Entry 7A13 (X-ray diffraction, 2.04 A resolution); this record covers chain A.

Chain A:
Name: Methionine aminopeptidase 2
From: Homo sapiens
Notes: EC 3.4.11.18
Reference sequence: P50579 (MAP2_HUMAN); residue numbers follow UniProt; this construct covers 108-478
Amino-acid sequence (371 residues; row label = number of the first residue in the row):
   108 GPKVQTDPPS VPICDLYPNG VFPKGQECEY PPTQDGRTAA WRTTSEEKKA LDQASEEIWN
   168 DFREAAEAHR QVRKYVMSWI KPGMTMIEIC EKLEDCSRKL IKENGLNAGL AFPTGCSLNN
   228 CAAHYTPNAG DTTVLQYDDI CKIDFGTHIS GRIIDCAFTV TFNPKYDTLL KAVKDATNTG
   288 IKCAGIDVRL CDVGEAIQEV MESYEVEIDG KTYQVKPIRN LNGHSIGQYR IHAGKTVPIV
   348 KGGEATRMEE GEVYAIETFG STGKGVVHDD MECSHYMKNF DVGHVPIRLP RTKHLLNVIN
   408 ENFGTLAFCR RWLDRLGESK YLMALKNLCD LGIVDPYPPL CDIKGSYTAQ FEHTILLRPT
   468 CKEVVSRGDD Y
Unresolved in the structure: 108-109, 349-351
UniProt features mapped onto this chain:
  - binding site (substrate): His231, His339
  - binding site (a divalent metal cation): Asp251, Asp262, His331, Glu364, Glu459
Disulfides: Cys228-Cys448
Ion coordination: Mn2+ site 1: Asp251, Asp262, Glu459; Mn2+ site 2: Asp262, His331, Glu364, Glu459 (together with QW5)
Small-molecule neighbours: QW5 (5-chloranyl-3-(3-methoxyphenyl)-1H-indole-2-carboxamide): Phe219, Pro220, His231, Asp262, His331, Ile338, His339, Glu364, His382, Tyr383, Met384, Ala414, Tyr444, Glu459

Summary:
Bound to chain A: compound QW5. Asp251, Asp262 and Glu459 form the Mn2+ site 1. The Mn2+ site 2 is built by
Asp262, His331, Glu364 and Glu459. UniProt lists substrate-binding residues His231 and His339 and 5 divalent
metal cation-binding residues.
Chain A is Methionine aminopeptidase 2 (Homo sapiens); the structure, Crystal structure of human methionine
aminopeptidase-2 in complex with an inhibitor gsk1978537a (compound 27), was determined by X-ray diffraction
together with 7A12, 7A14, 7A15 and 7A16 from the same study.
